6VE7 - chains c and o of the 62 polymer chains in the assembly; structure by electron microscopy, 3.60 A resolution.

[Chain c]
Protein: Cilia- and flagella-associated protein 20
Source organism: Chlamydomonas reinhardtii
UniProtKB: A8IU92 (CFA20_CHLRE); numbering as in UniProt (aligned over 1-190)
Amino-acid sequence (190 residues; each row starts with the number of its first residue):
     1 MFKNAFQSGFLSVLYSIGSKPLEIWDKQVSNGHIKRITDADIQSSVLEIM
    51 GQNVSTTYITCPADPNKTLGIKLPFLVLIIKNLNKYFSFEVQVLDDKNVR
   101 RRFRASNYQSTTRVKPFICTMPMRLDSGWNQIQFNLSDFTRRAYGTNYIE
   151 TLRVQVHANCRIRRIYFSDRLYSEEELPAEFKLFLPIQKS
Unresolved in the structure: 188-190

[Chain o]
Protein: Tubulin alpha
Source organism: Chlamydomonas reinhardtii
UniProtKB: P09204 (TBA1_CHLRE); residue numbers follow UniProt; this construct covers 1-451
Amino-acid sequence (451 residues; numbered 1 to 451; the number before each row is that of its first residue):
     1 MREVISIHIGQAGIQVGNACWELYCLEHGIQPDGQMPSDKTIGGGDDAFN
    51 TFFSETGAGKHVPRCIFLDLEPTVVDEVRTGTYRQLFHPEQLISGKEDAA
   101 NNFARGHYTIGKEIVDLALDRIRKLADNCTGLQGFLVFNAVGGGTGSGLG
   151 SLLLERLSVDYGKKSKLGFTVYPSPQVSTAVVEPYNSVLSTHSLLEHTDV
   201 AVMLDNEAIYDICRRSLDIERPTYTNLNRLIAQVISSLTASLRFDGALNV
   251 DITEFQTNLVPYPRIHFMLSSYAPIISAEKAYHEQLSVAEITNAAFEPAS
   301 MMVKCDPRHGKYMACCLMYRGDVVPKDVNASVATIKTKRTIQFVDWCPTG
   351 FKCGINYQPPTVVPGGDLAKVQRAVCMISNSTAIGEIFSRLDHKFDLMYA
   401 KRAFVHWYVGEGMEEGEFSEAREDLAALEKDFEEVGAESAEGAGEGEGEE
   451 Y
Unresolved in the structure: 437-451
Ligand contacts: GTP (guanosine-5'-triphosphate): Gly10, Gln11, Ala12, Gln15, Glu71, Asp98, Ala99, Ala100, Asn101, Ala140, Gly143, Gly144, Thr145, Gly146, Ser147, Thr179, Glu183, Asn206, Tyr224, Leu227, Asn228
Swiss-Prot annotation at these positions:
  - active site: Glu254
  - binding site (GTP): Gln11, Glu71, Gly144, Thr145, Thr179, Asn206, Asn228
  - binding site (Mg(2+)): Glu71
  - site: Tyr451 (Involved in polymerization)
  - modified residue: Lys40 (N6-acetyllysine)
What the authors report for this chain:
  - post-translational modification sites: Lys40 (citing earlier work)

[Chain c / chain o interface]
Pairs across the interface (31):
  Asn53(c) - Asp396(o)  hydrogen bond (side chain-backbone)
  Asn53(c) - Tyr399(o)
  Ser55(c) - Arg422(o)
  Thr56(c) - Asp396(o)
  Tyr86(c) - Glu415(o)  hydrogen bond
  Tyr86(c) - Gly416(o)
  Gln92(c) - Glu434(o)
  Arg100(c) - Glu434(o)  salt bridge
  Arg102(c) - Ala427(o)  hydrogen bond (side chain-backbone)
  Arg102(c) - Lys430(o)
  Arg102(c) - Asp431(o)  salt bridge
  Arg102(c) - Glu434(o)  salt bridge
  Arg104(c) - Glu423(o)  salt bridge
  Ser106(c) - Glu423(o)  hydrogen bond
  Tyr108(c) - Ser419(o)
  Tyr108(c) - Glu420(o)
  Tyr108(c) - Glu423(o)  hydrogen bond
  Gln109(c) - Glu423(o)
  Ser110(c) - Glu420(o)
  Arg113(c) - His192(o)
  Arg113(c) - Glu196(o)  salt bridge
  Arg113(c) - Asp424(o)  salt bridge
  Lys115(c) - Arg264(o)
  Lys115(c) - Asp424(o)  salt bridge
  Pro116(c) - Pro263(o)
  Phe117(c) - Tyr262(o)  hydrophobic
  Phe117(c) - Asp431(o)
  Ile118(c) - Arg264(o)
  Ile118(c) - Ala427(o)
  Ile118(c) - Asp431(o)
  Thr120(c) - Glu423(o)
Also at the interface, not in a pair above, chain c (20 interface residues in all): Asn31, Gln52
Also at the interface, not in a pair above, chain o (21 interface residues in all): Ile265, Ala400, Arg402

[In short]
Chain c and chain o form an interface of 20 and 21 residues respectively; the contacts include 5 hydrogen
bonds and 7 salt bridges. Polar pairs include Arg100(c)-Glu434(o), Arg102(c)-Asp431(o) and
Arg102(c)-Glu434(o). Ligands of chain o: GTP. From the paper: a modification site at Lys40(o).
Here chain c is Cilia- and flagella-associated protein 20 and chain o is Tubulin alpha, both from
Chlamydomonas reinhardtii. Entry 6VE7 (The inner junction complex of Chlamydomonas reinhardtii doublet
microtubule) was determined by electron microscopy.
